PDB entry 6DZI | electron microscopy, 3.46 A resolution | chains A and T of the 56 polymer chains in the assembly

Chain A:
Molecule: 23 S rRNA
Source organism: Mycobacterium smegmatis str. MC2 155
Sequence (3119 nucleotides; row label = number of the first residue in the row):
     2 AAGUGUUUAA GGGCGCAUGG UGGAUGCCUU GGCACUGGGA GCCGAUGAAG GACGUAGGAG
    62 GCUGCGAUAA GCCUCGGGGA GCUGUCAACC GAGCGUUGAU CCGAGGAUGU CCGAAUGGGG
   122 AAACCCGGCA CGAGUGAUGU CGUGUCACCA GGCGCUGAAU AUAUAGGCGU CUGGGGGGAA
   182 CGCGGGGAAG UGAAACAUCU CAGUACCCGU AGGAAGAGAA AACAAAAUGU GAUUCCGUGA
   242 GUAGUGGCGA GCGAAAGCGG AGGAUGGCUA AACCGUAUGC AUGUGAUACC GGGUAGGGGU
   302 UGUGUGUGCG GGGUUGUGGG ACCUAUCUUU CCGGCUCUAC CUGGCUGGAG GGCAGUGAGA
   362 AAAUGUUGUG GUUAGCGGAA AUGGCUUGGG AUGGCCUGCC GUAGACGGUG AGAGCCCGGU
   422 ACGUGAAAAC CCGACGUCUG UCUUGAUGGU GUUCCCGAGU AGCAGCGGGC CCGUGGAAUC
   482 UGCUGUGAAU CUGCCGGGAC CACCCGGUAA GCCUGAAUAC UUCCCAGUGA CCGAUAGCGG
   542 AUUAGUACCG UGAGGGAAUG GUGAAAAGUA CCCCGGGAGG GGAGUGAAAG AGUACCUGAA
   602 ACCGUGCGCU UACAAUCCGU CAGAGCCCUC GACGUGUCGU GGGGUGAUGG CGUGCCUUUU
   662 GAAGAAUGAG CCUGCGAGUC AGGGACAUGU CGCGAGGUUA ACCCGGGUGG GGUAGCCGCA
   722 GCGAAAGCGA GUCUGAAUAG GGCGUAUCCA CACAAGAGUG UGUGGUGUAG UGGUGUGUUC
   782 UGGACCCGAA GCGGAGUGAU CUACCCAUGG CCAGGGUGAA GCGCGGGUAA GACCGCGUGG
   842 AGGCCCGAAC CCACUUAGGU UGAAGACUGA GGGGAUGAGC UGUGGGUAGG GGUGAAAGGC
   902 CAAUCAAACU CCGUGAUAGC UGGUUCUCCC CGAAAUGCAU UUAGGUGCAG CGUCGCAUGU
   962 UUCUUGCCGG AGGUAGAGCU ACUGGAUGGC CGAUGGGCCC CACAGGGUUA CUGACGUCAG
  1022 CCAAACUCCG AAUGCCGGUA AGUCCAAGAG UGCGGCAGUG AGACGGCGGG GGAUAAGCUC
  1082 CGUGCGUCGA GAGGGAAACA GCCCAGAUCG CCGGCUAAGG CCCCUAAGCG UGUGCUAAGU
  1142 GGAAAAGGAU GUGCAGUCGC GAAGACAACC AGGAGGUUGG CUUAGAAGCA GCCACCCUUG
  1202 AAAGAGUGCG UAAUAGCUCA CUGGUCAAGU GAUUGUGCGC CGAUAAUGUA GCGGGGCUCA
  1262 AGCACACCGC CGAAGCCGCG GCAGCCAACG UGUUGGCUGG GUAGGGGAGC GUCCUGCAUC
  1322 CGGUGAAGCC GCCGAGUGAU CGAGUGGUGG AGGGUGUGGG AGUGAGAAUG CAGGCAUGAG
  1382 UAGCGAUUAG GCAAGUGAGA ACCUUGCCCG CCGAAAGACC AAGGGUUCCU GGGCCAGGCC
  1442 AGUCCGCCCA GGGUGAGUCG GGACCUAAGG CGAGGCCGAC AGGCGUAGUC GAUGGACAAC
  1502 GGGUUGAUAU UCCCGUACCC GUGUAUGUGC GUCCAUGAUG AAUCAGCGGU ACUAACCAUC
  1562 CAAAACCACC GUGACCGCAC CUUUCGGGGU GUGGCGUUGG UGGGGCUGCA UGGGACCUUC
  1622 GUUGGUAGUA GUCAAGCGAU GGGGUGACGC AGGAAGGUAG CCGUACCGGU CAGUGGUAAU
  1682 ACCGGGGUAA GCCUGUAGGG AGUCAGAUAG GUAAAUCCGU CUGGCAUAUA UCCUGAGAGG
  1742 UGAUGCAUAG CCGAGUGAGG CGAAUUCGGU GAUCCUAUGC UGCCGAGAAA AGCCUCUAGC
  1802 GAGGACAUAC ACGGCCCGUA CCCCAAACCA ACACAGGUGG UCAGGUAGAG AAUACUAAGG
  1862 CGUACGAGUG AACUAUGGUU AAGGAACUCG GCAAAAUGCC CCCGUAACUU CGGGAGAAGG
  1922 GGGACCCACA UGGCGUGUAA GCCUUUACGG CCCAAGCGUG AGUGGGUGGC ACAAACCAGU
  1982 GAGAAGCGAC UGUUUACUAA AAACACAGGU CCGUGCGAAG UCGCAAGACG AUGUAUACGG
  2042 ACUGACGCCU GCCCGGUGCU GGAAGGUUAA GAGGACCCGU UAACUCCCUU UGGGGGUGAA
  2102 GCGGAGAAUU UAAGCCCCAG UAAACGGCGG UGGUAACUAU AACCAUCCUA AGGUAGCGAA
  2162 AUUCCUUGUC GGGUAAGUUC CGACCUGCAC GAAUGGCGUA ACGACUUCUC AACUGUCUCA
  2222 ACCAUAGACU CGGCGAAAUU GCACUACGAG UAAAGAUGCU CGUUACGCGC GGCAGGACGA
  2282 AAAGACCCCG GGACCUUCAC UACAACUUGG UAUUGGUGCU CGAUACGGUU UGUGUAGGAU
  2342 AGGUGGGAGA CUGUGAAGCU CACACGCCAG UGUGGGUGGA GUCGUUGUUG AAAUACCACU
  2402 CUGAUCGUAU UGGGCCUCUA ACCUCGGACC GUAUAUCCGG UUCAGGGACA GUGCCUGGUG
  2462 GGUAGUUUAA CUGGGGCGGU UGCCUCCUAA AAUGUAACGG AGGCGCCCAA AGGUUCCCUC
  2522 AACCUGGACG GCAAUCAGGU GUUGAGUGUA AGUGCACAAG GGAGCUUGAC UGCGAGACGG
  2582 ACAUGUCGAG CAGGGACGAA AGUCGGGACU AGUGAUCCGG CACCUCUGAG UGGAAGGGGU
  2642 GUCGCUCAAC GGAUAAAAGG UACCCCGGGG AUAACAGGCU GAUCUUCCCC AAGAGUCCAU
  2702 AUCGACGGGA UGGUUUGGCA CCUCGAUGUC GGCUCGUCGC AUCCUGGGGC UGGAGCAGGU
  2762 CCCAAGGGUU GGGCUGUUCG CCCAUUAAAG CGGCACGCGA GCUGGGUUUA GAACGUCGUG
  2822 AGACAGUUCG GUCUCUAUCC GCCGCGCGCG UCAGAAGCUU GAGGAAACCU GUCCCUAGUA
  2882 CGAGAGGACC GGGACGGACG AACCUCUGGU AUACCAGUUG UCCCACCAGG GGCACGGCUG
  2942 GAUAGCCACG UUCGGACAGG AUAACCGCUG AAAGCAUCUA AGCGGGAAAC CUCUUCCAAG
  3002 ACCAGGCUUC UCACCCUCUA GGAGGGAUAA GGCCCCCCGC AGACCACGGG AUUGAUAGAC
  3062 CAGACCUGGA AGCCUAGUAA UAGGUGCAGG GAACUGGCAC UAACCGGCCG AAAACUUAC

Chain T:
Molecule: 50S ribosomal protein L22
Source organism: Mycobacterium smegmatis (strain ATCC 700084 / mc(2)155)
Reference sequence: A0QSD6 (RL22_MYCS2); numbering as in UniProt (aligned over 6-119)
Amino-acid sequence (114 residues; each row starts with the number of its first residue):
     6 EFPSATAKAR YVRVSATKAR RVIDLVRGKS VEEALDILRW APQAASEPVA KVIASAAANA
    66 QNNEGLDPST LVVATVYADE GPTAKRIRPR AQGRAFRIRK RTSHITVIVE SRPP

Chain A / chain T interface:
Contacting residue pairs - 81 pairs, chain A then chain T:
  G20(A) with Tyr-82(T), hydrogen bond to the sugar; Asp-84(T), hydrogen bond to the base
  G21(A) with Asp-84(T), sugar contact; Glu-85(T), hydrogen bond to the base; His-109(T), sugar contact
  U22(A) with Glu-85(T), sugar contact; Gly-86(T), sugar contact; His-109(T), sugar contact
  G23(A) with Pro-87(T), phosphate contact
  C574(A) with Asn-64(T), base contact; Asn-67(T), hydrogen bond to the sugar
  C575(A) with Ser-60(T), hydrogen bond to the base; Ala-63(T), sugar contact
  G576(A) with Lys-56(T), sugar contact
  G577(A) with Lys-56(T), hydrogen bond to the base
  G578(A) with Lys-56(T), base contact
  G580(A) with Ala-14(T), sugar contact; Arg-15(T), hydrogen bond to the sugar
  G581(A) with Lys-13(T), phosphate contact; Arg-15(T), salt bridge to the phosphate; Asn-64(T), hydrogen bond to the base
  G582(A) with Thr-11(T), sugar contact; Lys-13(T), salt bridge to the phosphate; Asn-64(T), sugar contact; Asn-68(T), hydrogen bond to the base
  A595(A) with Tyr-16(T), stacking on the base
  C603(A) with Glu-85(T), base contact
  C604(A) with Arg-25(T), hydrogen bond to the sugar; Asp-84(T), base contact; Glu-85(T), sugar contact
  G605(A) with Arg-25(T), sugar contact; Ala-83(T), sugar contact; Asp-84(T), sugar contact
  U606(A) with Arg-32(T), salt bridge to the phosphate; Val-81(T), sugar contact; Tyr-82(T), sugar contact
  U862(A) with Arg-99(T), hydrogen bond to the sugar; Phe-101(T), sugar contact
  G863(A) with Arg-95(T), salt bridge to the phosphate; Ala-96(T), hydrogen bond to the phosphate
  G866(A) with Gln-97(T), sugar contact; Gly-98(T), base contact
  G1375(A) with Lys-90(T), salt bridge to the phosphate; Arg-102(T), salt bridge to the phosphate
  C1376(A) with Thr-88(T), phosphate contact; Lys-90(T), salt bridge to the phosphate
  A1377(A) with Glu-85(T), phosphate contact; Arg-106(T), salt bridge to the phosphate
  G1381(A) with Ser-20(T), hydrogen bond to the base; Thr-22(T), hydrogen bond to the base; Lys-23(T), base contact
  C1436(A) with Arg-18(T), hydrogen bond to the sugar
  A1437(A) with Arg-18(T), salt bridge to the phosphate; Arg-91(T), hydrogen bond to the phosphate
  G1438(A) with Arg-91(T), salt bridge to the phosphate; Lys-105(T), phosphate contact
  G1439(A) with Lys-105(T), salt bridge to the phosphate
  C1440(A) with Arg-93(T), hydrogen bond to the base
  A1832(A) with Pro-94(T), base contact; Arg-95(T), hydrogen bond to the base; Gly-98(T), base contact; Arg-99(T), hydrogen bond to the base; Ala-100(T), base contact
  C1833(A) with Pro-94(T), base contact
  G2233(A) with Arg-26(T), salt bridge to the phosphate; Pro-47(T), sugar contact; Gln-48(T), phosphate contact
  G2234(A) with Arg-26(T), salt bridge to the phosphate; Gln-48(T), phosphate contact; Ala-49(T), sugar contact
  C2235(A) with Lys-23(T), salt bridge to the phosphate
  G2236(A) with Lys-23(T), hydrogen bond to the base; Ile-103(T), phosphate contact; Lys-105(T), phosphate contact
  A2237(A) with Arg-95(T), base contact; Phe-101(T), sugar contact; Arg-102(T), phosphate contact; Ile-103(T), phosphate contact; Arg-104(T), hydrogen bond to the phosphate
  A2238(A) with Phe-101(T), sugar contact; Arg-104(T), salt bridge to the phosphate
Other interface residues (no listed pair), chain A (40 interface residues in all): G583, G607, A865
Other interface residues (no listed pair), chain T (48 interface residues in all): Ala-12, Ala-59

Summary:
40 residues of chain A and 48 residues of chain T are in contact, with 21 hydrogen bonds, 15 salt bridges and
1 aromatic stacking contact. Polar pairs include G20(A)/Asp-84(T), G21(A)/Glu-85(T) and C575(A)/Ser-60(T).
Chain A is 23 S rRNA (Mycobacterium smegmatis str. MC2 155) and chain T is 50S ribosomal protein L22
(Mycobacterium smegmatis (strain ATCC 700084 / mc(2)155)); the structure, Cryo-EM Structure of Mycobacterium
smegmatis 70S C(minus) ribosome 70S-MPY complex, was determined by electron microscopy (same publication as
6DZP and 6DZK).
